Entry 3MKY (X-ray diffraction, 2.86 A resolution); this record covers chains U and B of the 4 polymer chains in the assembly.

# Chain U
Molecule: 18-nt DNA strand
Sequence (18 nucleotides; numbered 1 to 18; the number before each row is that of its first residue):
     1 CTGGGACCATGGTCCCAG

# Chain B
Molecule: Protein sopB
Organism: Escherichia coli
Notes: fragment: to 323
UniProt: P62558 (SOPB_ECOLI); numbering as in UniProt (aligned over 155-323)
Chain sequence (189 residues; row label = number of the first residue in the row):
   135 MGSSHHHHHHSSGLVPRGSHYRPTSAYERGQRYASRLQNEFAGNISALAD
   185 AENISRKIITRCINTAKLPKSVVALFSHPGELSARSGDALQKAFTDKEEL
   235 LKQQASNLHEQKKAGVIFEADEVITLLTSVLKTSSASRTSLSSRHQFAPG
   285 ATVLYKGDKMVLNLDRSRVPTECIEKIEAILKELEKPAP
Disordered / not traced: 135-156, 272-323
Differences from the reference sequence: expression tag (135-154); conflict Asp-255 (Glu in P62558)

# How chain U and chain B interact
Residue-residue contacts (15; chain U residue first):
  DC1(U) / Asn-178(B)  sugar contact
  DC1(U) / Ser-180(B)  hydrogen bond to the phosphate
  DT2(U) / Gly-177(B)  phosphate contact
  DT2(U) / Asn-178(B)  phosphate contact
  DT2(U) / Ile-179(B)  hydrogen bond to the phosphate
  DT2(U) / Ser-180(B)  hydrogen bond to the phosphate
  DT2(U) / Arg-190(B)  base contact
  DG3(U) / Arg-190(B)  hydrogen bond to the base
  DG3(U) / Thr-194(B)  phosphate contact
  DG4(U) / Arg-190(B)  base contact
  DG4(U) / Lys-191(B)  base contact
  DG4(U) / Lys-226(B)  salt bridge to the phosphate
  DG5(U) / Lys-191(B)  hydrogen bond to the base
  DA6(U) / Lys-191(B)  base contact
  DC7(U) / Arg-219(B)  base contact

# Summary
7 residues of chain U and 9 residues of chain B are in contact; the contacts include 5 hydrogen bonds and 1
salt bridge. Polar contacts include DG3(U)/Arg-190(B), DG5(U)/Lys-191(B) and DC1(U)/Ser-180(B).
Chain U is an 18-nt DNA strand and chain B is Protein sopB (Escherichia coli); the structure, Structure of
SopB(155-323)-18mer DNA complex, I23 form, was determined by X-ray diffraction (same publication as 3MKW and
3KZ5).
